PDB entry 9CEX | electron microscopy, 3.27 A resolution | chains N and P of the 6 polymer chains in the assembly

Chain N:
Molecule: 54-nt DNA strand
Sequence (54 nucleotides; each row starts with the number of its first residue; numbers below 1 keep their minus sign (DA-24 is residue -24)):
   -24 ATTCGAGCTC GGTACCCGGG CATATCTATA GGTTATGAAA TCAAATTACA AATA
Disordered / not traced: -24 to -16, 0-29

Chain P:
Protein: Maltose/maltodextrin-binding periplasmic protein, Spizellomyces punctatus Fanzor 1
Organism: Escherichia coli K-12
UniProtKB: chimeric construct of P0AEX9, A0A0L0H5U9: residues -375 to -10 from P0AEX9 (MALE_ECOLI) positions 27-392 (UniProt number = residue number + 402); residues 2-638 from A0A0L0H5U9 positions 2-638 (same numbers)
Sequence (1032 residues; row label = number of the first residue in the row; numbers below 1 keep their minus sign (Met-393 is residue -393)):
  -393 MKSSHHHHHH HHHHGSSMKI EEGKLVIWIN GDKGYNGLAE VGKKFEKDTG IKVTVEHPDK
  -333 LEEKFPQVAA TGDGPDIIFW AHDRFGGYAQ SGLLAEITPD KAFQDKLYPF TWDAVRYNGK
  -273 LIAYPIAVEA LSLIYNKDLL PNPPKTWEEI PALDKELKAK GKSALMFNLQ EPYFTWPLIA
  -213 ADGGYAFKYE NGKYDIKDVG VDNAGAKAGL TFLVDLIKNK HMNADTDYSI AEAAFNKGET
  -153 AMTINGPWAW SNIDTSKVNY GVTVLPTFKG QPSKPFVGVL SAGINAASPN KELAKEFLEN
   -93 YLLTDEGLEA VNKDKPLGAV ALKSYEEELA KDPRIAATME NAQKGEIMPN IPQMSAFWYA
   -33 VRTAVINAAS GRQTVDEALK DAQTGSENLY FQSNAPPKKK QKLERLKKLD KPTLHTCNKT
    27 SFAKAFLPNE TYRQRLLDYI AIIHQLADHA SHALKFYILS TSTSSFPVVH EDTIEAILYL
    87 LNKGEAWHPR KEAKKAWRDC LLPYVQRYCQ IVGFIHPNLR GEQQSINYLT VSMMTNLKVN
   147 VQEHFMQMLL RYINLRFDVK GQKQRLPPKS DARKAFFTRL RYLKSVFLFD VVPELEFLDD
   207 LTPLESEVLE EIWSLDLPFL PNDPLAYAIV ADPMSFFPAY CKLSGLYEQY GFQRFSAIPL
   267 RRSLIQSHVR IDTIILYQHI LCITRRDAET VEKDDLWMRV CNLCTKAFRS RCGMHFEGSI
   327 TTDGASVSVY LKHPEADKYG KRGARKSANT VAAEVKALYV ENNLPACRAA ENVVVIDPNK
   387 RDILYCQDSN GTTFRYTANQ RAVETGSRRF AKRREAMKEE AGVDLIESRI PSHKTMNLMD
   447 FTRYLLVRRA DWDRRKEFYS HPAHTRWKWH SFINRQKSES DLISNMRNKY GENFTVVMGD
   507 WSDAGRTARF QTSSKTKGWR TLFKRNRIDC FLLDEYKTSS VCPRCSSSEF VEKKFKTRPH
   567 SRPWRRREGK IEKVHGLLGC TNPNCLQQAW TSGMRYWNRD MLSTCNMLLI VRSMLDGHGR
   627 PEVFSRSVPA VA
Disordered / not traced: -393 to 17, 346-361, 634-638
Sequence notes: expression tag (-393 to -376); linker (-9 to 1)
Metal / ion sites: Mg2+ site 1: Asp383, Glu541 (shared with 1 residue of chain B); Mg2+ site 2: Asp383, Asn385, Asp606 (shared with 1 residue of chain B); Zn2+: Cys548, Cys551, Cys586, Cys591
From the paper describing this entry:
  - mutagenesis - D606N: increased catalytic activity

How chain N and chain P interact:
Contacting residue pairs (22; chain N residue first):
  DC-8(N) with Arg292(P), salt bridge to the phosphate
  DG-6(N) with Arg126(P), salt bridge to the phosphate
  DG-5(N) with Lys89(P), phosphate contact; Arg96(P), base contact; Arg126(P), phosphate contact; Arg291(P), base contact
  DC-4(N) with Lys89(P), salt bridge to the phosphate; Trp93(P), phosphate contact; His94(P), hydrogen bond to the phosphate; Pro95(P), phosphate contact; Arg96(P), hydrogen bond to the phosphate; Gln129(P), hydrogen bond to the base
  DA-3(N) with Pro95(P), phosphate contact; Arg96(P), hydrogen bond to the phosphate; Lys97(P), hydrogen bond to the phosphate; Lys100(P), salt bridge to the phosphate; Gln129(P), hydrogen bond to the base
  DT-2(N) with Lys97(P), salt bridge to the phosphate; Lys100(P), base contact; Gln129(P), base contact; Asn133(P), hydrogen bond to the base
  DA-1(N) with Tyr345(P), stacking on the base
Also at the interface, not in a pair above, chain N (8 interface residues in all): DG-7
Also at the interface, not in a pair above, chain P (16 interface residues in all): Tyr85, Gly127, Thr290

Overview:
Chain N and chain P form an interface of 8 and 16 residues respectively; the contacts include 7 hydrogen
bonds, 5 salt bridges and 1 aromatic stacking contact. Among the polar pairs are DC-4(N)-Gln129(P),
DA-3(N)-Gln129(P) and DT-2(N)-Asn133(P). The paper reports that D606N of chain P increases catalytic activity.
Chain N is a 54-nt DNA strand and chain P is Maltose/maltodextrin-binding periplasmic protein, Spizellomyces
punctatus Fanzor 1 (Escherichia coli K-12); the structure, Spizellomyces punctatus Fanzor (SpuFz) State 4, was
determined by electron microscopy (same publication as 9CER, 9CES, 9CET, 9CEU, 9CEV, 9CEW and 6 further
entries).
